PDB entry 5HFZ | X-ray diffraction, 1.96 A resolution | chain A

== Chain A ==
Molecule: YTH domain-containing protein mmi1
From: Schizosaccharomyces pombe (strain 972 / ATCC 24843)
UniProt: O74958 (MMI1_SCHPO); numbering as in UniProt (aligned over 319-488)
Sequence (170 residues; numbered 319 to 488; the number before each row is that of its first residue):
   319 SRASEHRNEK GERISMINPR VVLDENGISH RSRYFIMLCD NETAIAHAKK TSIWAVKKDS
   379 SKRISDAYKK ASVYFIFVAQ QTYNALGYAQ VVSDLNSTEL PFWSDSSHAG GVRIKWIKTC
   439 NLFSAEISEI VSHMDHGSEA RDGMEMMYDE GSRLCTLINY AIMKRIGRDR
Not modelled in the structure: 486-488
From the paper describing this entry:
  - mutagenesis - W372A, R381A, W421A, H426A, R459A: unchanged binding to 14-mer DSR-containing RNA

== In short ==
The paper reports that W372A, R381A and W421A, among others, leave binding to 14-mer DSR-containing RNA
unchanged; 5 substitutions were tested in all.
Chain A is YTH domain-containing protein mmi1 (Schizosaccharomyces pombe (strain 972 / ATCC 24843)); the
structure, Mmi1 YTH domain, was determined by X-ray diffraction, deposited together with 5H8A.
